PDB entry 2G3N | X-ray diffraction, 2.55 A resolution | chains B and D of the 6 polymer chains in the assembly

Chain B (and D):
Name: Alpha-glucosidase
Source organism: Sulfolobus solfataricus
Notes: EC 3.2.1.20; chain D of this document is another copy of the same molecule, construct and numbering; everything in this record applies to it too
UniProtKB: O59645 (AGLU_SULSO); residues 5-693 here = UniProt positions 5-693
Amino-acid sequence (693 residues; each row starts with the number of its first residue):
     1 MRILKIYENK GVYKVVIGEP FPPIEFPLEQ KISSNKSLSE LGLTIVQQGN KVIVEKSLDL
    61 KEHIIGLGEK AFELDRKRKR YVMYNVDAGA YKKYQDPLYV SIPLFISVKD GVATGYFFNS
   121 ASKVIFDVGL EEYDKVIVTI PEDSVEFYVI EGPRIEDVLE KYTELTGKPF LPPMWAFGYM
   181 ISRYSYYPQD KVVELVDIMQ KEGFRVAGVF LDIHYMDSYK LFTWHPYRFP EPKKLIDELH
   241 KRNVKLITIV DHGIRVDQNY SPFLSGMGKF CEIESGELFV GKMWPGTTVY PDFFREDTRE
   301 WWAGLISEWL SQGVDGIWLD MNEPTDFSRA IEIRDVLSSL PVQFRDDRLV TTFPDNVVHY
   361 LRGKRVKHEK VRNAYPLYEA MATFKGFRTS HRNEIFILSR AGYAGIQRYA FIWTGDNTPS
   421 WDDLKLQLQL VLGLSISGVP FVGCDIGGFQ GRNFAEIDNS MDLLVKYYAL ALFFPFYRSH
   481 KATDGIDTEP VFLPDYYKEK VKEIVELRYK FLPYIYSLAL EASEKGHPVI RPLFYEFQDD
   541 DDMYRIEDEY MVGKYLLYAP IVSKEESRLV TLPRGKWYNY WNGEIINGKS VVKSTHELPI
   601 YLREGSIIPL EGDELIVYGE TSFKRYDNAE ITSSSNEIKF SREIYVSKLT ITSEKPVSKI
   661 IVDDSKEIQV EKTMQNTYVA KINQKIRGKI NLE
Not modelled in the structure: 1-2
Differences from the reference sequence: cloning artifact (1-4)

Interface between chain B and chain D:
Residue-residue contacts (48; chain B residue first):
  Arg255(B) - Ser275(D)  hydrogen bond (side chain-backbone)
  Arg255(B) - Gly276(D)
  Arg255(B) - Glu277(D)  salt bridge
  Val256(B) - Glu277(D)
  Val256(B) - Leu278(D)  hydrogen bond (backbone-backbone)
  Asp257(B) - Gly276(D)
  Gln258(B) - Met267(D)
  Gln258(B) - Gly268(D)  hydrogen bond (side chain-backbone)
  Gln258(B) - Lys269(D)  hydrogen bond (side chain-backbone)
  Gln258(B) - Phe270(D)  hydrogen bond (side chain-backbone)
  Gln258(B) - Glu272(D)  hydrogen bond
  Gln258(B) - Leu278(D)
  Phe263(B) - Met267(D)  hydrophobic
  Leu264(B) - Met267(D)  hydrophobic
  Met267(B) - Gln258(D)
  Met267(B) - Phe263(D)  hydrophobic
  Met267(B) - Leu264(D)  hydrophobic
  Met267(B) - Met267(D)  hydrophobic
  Gly268(B) - Gln258(D)  hydrogen bond (backbone-side chain)
  Lys269(B) - Gln258(D)  hydrogen bond (backbone-side chain)
  Phe270(B) - Gln258(D)  hydrogen bond (backbone-side chain)
  Glu272(B) - Gln258(D)  hydrogen bond
  Ser275(B) - Arg255(D)  hydrogen bond (backbone-side chain)
  Gly276(B) - Arg255(D)
  Gly276(B) - Asp257(D)
  Glu277(B) - Arg255(D)  salt bridge
  Glu277(B) - Val256(D)
  Glu277(B) - Pro285(D)
  Glu277(B) - Gly286(D)
  Glu277(B) - Thr287(D)  hydrogen bond (side chain-backbone)
  Leu278(B) - Val256(D)  hydrogen bond (backbone-backbone)
  Leu278(B) - Gln258(D)
  Val280(B) - Thr287(D)
  Pro285(B) - Glu277(D)
  Gly286(B) - Glu277(D)
  Thr287(B) - Glu277(D)
  Thr287(B) - Val280(D)
  Glu332(B) - Glu332(D)
  Glu332(B) - Asp335(D)
  Glu332(B) - Val336(D)
  Ile333(B) - Val336(D)  hydrophobic
  Asp335(B) - Glu332(D)
  Val336(B) - Glu332(D)
  Val336(B) - Ile333(D)  hydrophobic
  Val336(B) - Val336(D)  hydrophobic
  Val336(B) - Leu337(D)  hydrophobic
  Leu337(B) - Val336(D)  hydrophobic
  Leu337(B) - Leu337(D)  hydrophobic
Also at the interface, not in a pair above, chain B (27 interface residues in all): Asn259, Gly266, Arg295
Also at the interface, not in a pair above, chain D (25 interface residues in all): Gly266

Summary:
27 residues of chain B face 25 of chain D across their interface; the contacts include 13 hydrogen bonds and 2
salt bridges. Polar pairs include Arg255(B)-Glu277(D), Arg255(B)-Ser275(D) and Gln258(B)-Gly268(D).
Chain B and chain D are both Alpha-glucosidase (Sulfolobus solfataricus); the structure, Crystal structure of
the Sulfolobus solfataricus alpha-glucosidase MalA in complex with beta-octyl-glucopyranoside, was determined
by X-ray diffraction, deposited together with 2G3M.
